PDB entry 4KNV | X-ray diffraction, 1.99 A resolution | chain A

# Chain A
Protein: N-acylneuraminate-9-phosphatase
Source organism: Homo sapiens
Notes: EC 3.1.3.29
UniProtKB: Q8TBE9 (NANP_HUMAN); residues 7-242 here = UniProt positions 7-242
Amino-acid sequence (241 residues; each row starts with the number of its first residue):
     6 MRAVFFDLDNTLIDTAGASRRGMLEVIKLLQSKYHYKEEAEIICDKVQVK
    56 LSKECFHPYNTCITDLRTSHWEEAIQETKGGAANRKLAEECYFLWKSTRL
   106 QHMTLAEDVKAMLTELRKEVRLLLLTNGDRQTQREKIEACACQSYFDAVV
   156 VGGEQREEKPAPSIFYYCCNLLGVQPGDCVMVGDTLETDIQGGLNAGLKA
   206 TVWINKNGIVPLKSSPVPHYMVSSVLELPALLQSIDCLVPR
Sequence notes: expression tag (6, 243-246)
Modified positions: Mse6, Mse28, Mse108, Mse117, Mse186, Mse226 (selenomethionine; parent Met)
Ion coordination: Mg2+: Asp12, Asp14, Asp189 (together with phosphate ion)
Swiss-Prot annotation at these positions:
  - binding site (Mg(2+)): Asp12, Asp14, Asp189
  - binding site (phosphate): Leu13, Asp14, Thr131, Asn132, Lys164

# Overview
The Mg2+ site is built by Asp12, Asp14 and Asp189. UniProt lists 3 Mg2+-binding residues and 5
phosphate-binding residues.
Chain A is N-acylneuraminate-9-phosphatase (Homo sapiens); the structure, The crystal structure of APO HUMAN
HDHD4 FROM SE-MAD, was determined by X-ray diffraction (same publication as 4KNW).
